Entry 5O25 (X-ray diffraction, 1.75 A resolution); this record covers chains A and B.

Chain A (and B):
Protein: TmPDE
From: Thermotoga maritima
Notes: chain B of this document is another copy of the same molecule, construct and numbering; everything in this record applies to it too
UniProt: Q9X1T1 (Q9X1T1_THEMA); numbering as in UniProt (aligned over 1-333)
Sequence (338 residues; each row starts with the number of its first residue; numbers below 1 keep their minus sign (Gly-4 is residue -4)):
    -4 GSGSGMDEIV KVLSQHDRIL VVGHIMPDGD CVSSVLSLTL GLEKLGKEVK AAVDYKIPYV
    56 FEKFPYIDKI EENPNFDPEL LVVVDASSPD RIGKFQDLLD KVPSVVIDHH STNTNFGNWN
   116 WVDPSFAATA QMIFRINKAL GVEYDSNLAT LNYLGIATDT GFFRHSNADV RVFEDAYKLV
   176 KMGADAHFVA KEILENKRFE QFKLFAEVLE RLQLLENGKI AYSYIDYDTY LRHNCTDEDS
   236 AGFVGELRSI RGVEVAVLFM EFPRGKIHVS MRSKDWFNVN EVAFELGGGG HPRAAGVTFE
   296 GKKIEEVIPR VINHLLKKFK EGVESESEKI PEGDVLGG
Unresolved in the structure: -4 to -2, 318-333 (chain B: -4 to -3, 321-333)
Construct notes: expression tag (-4 to 0)
Bound ions: Mn2+ site 1: His19, Asp23, Asp80; Mn2+ site 2: Asp25, Asp80, His104, Asp154

How chain A and chain B interact:
Contacting residue pairs - 87 pairs, chain A then chain B:
  Tyr54(A) with Arg246(B)
  Tyr148(A) with Phe168(B)
  Phe157(A) with Phe157(B)
  Phe158(A) with Phe158(B), hydrophobic
  Arg159(A) with Gly156(B); Phe157(B), hydrogen bond (side chain-backbone); Arg159(B); His182(B); Ala185(B); Leu189(B)
  His160(A) with His182(B)
  Ser161(A) with His182(B)
  Val165(A) with Tyr172(B), hydrophobic; Val175(B), hydrophobic; Lys176(B)
  Phe168(A) with Tyr148(B); Ala171(B), hydrophobic; Tyr172(B); Val175(B), hydrophobic; Ala181(B), hydrophobic
  Glu169(A) with Tyr172(B)
  Ala171(A) with Phe168(B), hydrophobic
  Tyr172(A) with Val165(B), hydrophobic; Phe168(B); Glu169(B); Tyr172(B), hydrophobic
  Val175(A) with Val165(B), hydrophobic; Phe168(B), hydrophobic
  Lys176(A) with Val165(B)
  Ala181(A) with Phe168(B), hydrophobic
  His182(A) with Arg159(B), hydrogen bond (side chain-backbone); His160(B); Ser161(B), hydrogen bond (side chain-backbone)
  Ala185(A) with Arg159(B)
  Leu189(A) with Arg159(B); Ser244(B)
  Glu190(A) with Ser244(B)
  Asn191(A) with Ser244(B), hydrogen bond (backbone-backbone); Arg246(B), hydrogen bond (backbone-side chain)
  Lys192(A) with Glu241(B), salt bridge; Ser244(B), hydrogen bond (backbone-backbone); Ile245(B); Arg246(B), hydrogen bond (backbone-backbone)
  Arg193(A) with Arg246(B)
  Phe194(A) with Leu207(B), hydrophobic; Leu209(B), hydrophobic
  Phe197(A) with Leu204(B), hydrophobic; Glu241(B); Ser244(B); Ile245(B), hydrophobic
  Lys198(A) with Leu204(B), hydrogen bond (side chain-backbone); Glu205(B), hydrogen bond (side chain-backbone); Leu207(B), hydrogen bond (side chain-backbone)
  Phe200(A) with Leu204(B), hydrophobic
  Ala201(A) with Ala201(B); Leu204(B), hydrophobic
  Leu204(A) with Phe197(B); Lys198(B), hydrogen bond (backbone-side chain); Phe200(B), hydrophobic; Ala201(B), hydrophobic
  Glu205(A) with Lys198(B), hydrogen bond (backbone-side chain); Ala201(B); Glu205(B)
  Leu207(A) with Phe194(B), hydrophobic; Lys198(B), hydrogen bond (backbone-side chain)
  Leu209(A) with Phe194(B), hydrophobic
  Glu241(A) with Lys192(B), salt bridge; Phe197(B)
  Arg243(A) with Glu190(B), salt bridge
  Ser244(A) with Leu189(B); Glu190(B); Asn191(B); Lys192(B), hydrogen bond; Phe197(B)
  Ile245(A) with Lys192(B); Phe194(B); Phe197(B), hydrophobic
  Arg246(A) with Tyr54(B); Glu190(B); Asn191(B), hydrogen bond; Lys192(B), hydrogen bond (backbone-backbone); Arg193(B)
  Lys269(A) with His182(B), hydrogen bond (backbone-side chain); Lys186(B); Glu190(B)
  Asp270(A) with His182(B); Lys186(B), salt bridge
Interface residues without a listed pair, chain A (42 interface residues in all): Ala163, Asp164, Lys186, Arg206
Interface residues without a listed pair, chain B (44 interface residues in all): Ala163, Asp164, Arg206, Gln208, Leu242, Lys269, Asp270

Overview:
The interface between chain A and chain B involves 42 residues on one side and 44 on the other, with 17
hydrogen bonds and 4 salt bridges. Polar pairs include Lys192(A)-Glu241(B), Arg243(A)-Glu190(B) and
Asp270(A)-Lys186(B). The Mn2+ site 1 is built by His19(A), Asp23(A) and Asp80(A).
Chain A and chain B are both TmPDE (Thermotoga maritima); the structure, Structure of wildtype T.maritima PDE
(TM1595) in ligand-free state, was determined by X-ray diffraction together with 5O1U, 5O58 and 5O7F from the
same study.
